Entry 1UMB (X-ray diffraction, 2.10 A resolution); this record covers chains C and D of the 4 polymer chains in the assembly.

== Chain C ==
Name: 2-oxo acid dehydrogenase alpha subunit
From: Thermus thermophilus
Notes: EC 1.2.4.4
Reference sequence: P84129 (P84129_THETH); residues 1-367 here = UniProt positions 1-367
Amino-acid sequence (367 residues; numbered 1 to 367; the number before each row is that of its first residue):
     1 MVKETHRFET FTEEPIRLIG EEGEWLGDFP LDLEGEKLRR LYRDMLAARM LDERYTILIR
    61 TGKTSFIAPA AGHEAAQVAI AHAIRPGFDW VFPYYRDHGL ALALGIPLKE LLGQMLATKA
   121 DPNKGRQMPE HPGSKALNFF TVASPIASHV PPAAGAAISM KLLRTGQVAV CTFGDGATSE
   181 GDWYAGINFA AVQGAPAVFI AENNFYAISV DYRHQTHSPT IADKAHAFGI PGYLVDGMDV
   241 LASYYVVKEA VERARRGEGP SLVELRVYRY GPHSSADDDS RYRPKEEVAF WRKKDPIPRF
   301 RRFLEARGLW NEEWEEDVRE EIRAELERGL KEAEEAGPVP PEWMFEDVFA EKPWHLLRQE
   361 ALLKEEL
Not modelled in the structure: 1-5, 367
Ion coordination: Mg2+: D175, N204, Y206 (together with thiamine diphosphate)
Small-molecule neighbours: thiamine diphosphate (TPP): H73, Y94, Y95, R96, S144, P145, I146, G174, D175, G176, A177, E180, N204, Y206, A207, I208, H273

== Chain D ==
Name: 2-oxo acid dehydrogenase beta subunit
From: Thermus thermophilus
Notes: EC 1.2.4.4
Reference sequence: P84130 (P84130_THETH); residue numbers follow UniProt; this construct covers 1-324
Amino-acid sequence (324 residues; numbered 1 to 324; the number before each row is that of its first residue):
     1 MALMTMVQAL NRALDEEMAK DPRVVVLGED VGKRGGVFLV TEGLLQKYGP DRVMDTPLSE
    61 AAIVGAALGM AAHGLRPVAE IQFADYIFPG FDQLVSQVAK LRYRSGGQFT APLVVRMPSG
   121 GGVRGGHHHS QSPEAHFVHT AGLKVVAVST PYDAKGLLKA AIRDEDPVVF LEPKRLYRSV
   181 KEEVPEEDYT LPIGKAALRR EGKDLTLICY GTVMPEVLQA AAELAKAGVS AEVLDLRTLM
   241 PWDYEAVMNS VAKTGRVVLV SDAPRHASFV SEVAATIAED LLDMLLAPPI RVTGFDTPYP
   301 YAQDKLYLPT VTRILNAAKR ALDY
Not modelled in the structure: 1
Small-molecule neighbours: thiamine diphosphate (TPP): E29, L58, E60, Q82, Y86, P89

== Interface between chain C and chain D ==
Residue-residue contacts - 94 pairs, chain C then chain D:
  W90(C) - A72(D)
  W90(C) - H73(D)
  W90(C) - F109(D)  hydrophobic
  P122(C) - S105(D)
  P122(C) - G106(D)
  P122(C) - Q108(D)
  N123(C) - R104(D)
  N123(C) - S105(D)
  N123(C) - G106(D)
  N123(C) - Q108(D)  hydrogen bond
  K124(C) - G106(D)
  R126(C) - Y103(D)  hydrogen bond (side chain-backbone)
  R126(C) - G106(D)
  Q127(C) - R104(D)
  G133(C) - Q108(D)  hydrogen bond (backbone-side chain)
  S134(C) - Q108(D)
  S134(C) - F109(D)
  K135(C) - Q108(D)  hydrogen bond (backbone-side chain)
  K135(C) - F109(D)
  F139(C) - F109(D)
  F140(C) - L68(D)  hydrophobic
  F140(C) - A72(D)  hydrophobic
  F140(C) - Q97(D)
  F140(C) - L101(D)  hydrophobic
  F140(C) - R104(D)
  F140(C) - F109(D)  hydrophobic
  T141(C) - R104(D)  hydrogen bond (backbone-side chain)
  T141(C) - S105(D)
  T141(C) - F109(D)
  V142(C) - R104(D)
  A143(C) - Q97(D)
  A143(C) - R104(D)
  P145(C) - D92(D)
  P145(C) - S96(D)
  S148(C) - D92(D)
  S148(C) - Q93(D)  hydrogen bond (backbone-side chain)
  S148(C) - Q97(D)  hydrogen bond
  H149(C) - Q97(D)
  P151(C) - A61(D)
  P151(C) - G65(D)
  P151(C) - A66(D)
  P151(C) - Q93(D)
  P152(C) - G65(D)
  P152(C) - G69(D)
  P152(C) - Q93(D)
  P152(C) - Q97(D)
  G155(C) - A66(D)
  G155(C) - G69(D)
  G155(C) - M70(D)
  A156(C) - G69(D)
  A156(C) - M70(D)
  I158(C) - M70(D)  hydrophobic
  S159(C) - M70(D)
  S159(C) - H73(D)  hydrogen bond
  S159(C) - G74(D)
  S159(C) - L75(D)
  M160(C) - H73(D)
  L162(C) - D51(D)
  L162(C) - M54(D)  hydrophobic
  L162(C) - L75(D)  hydrophobic
  L163(C) - L75(D)  hydrophobic
  R164(C) - D51(D)  salt bridge
  T165(C) - H73(D)
  Q167(C) - H73(D)  hydrogen bond
  D182(C) - A61(D)
  D182(C) - Q93(D)  hydrogen bond
  A185(C) - S59(D)
  A185(C) - A62(D)
  N188(C) - P57(D)
  F189(C) - T56(D)
  F189(C) - P57(D)
  F189(C) - A62(D)
  F189(C) - A66(D)  hydrophobic
  M344(C) - Y103(D)  hydrogen bond (backbone-side chain)
  E346(C) - Y103(D)
  D347(C) - R102(D)
  D347(C) - Y103(D)  hydrogen bond (backbone-backbone)
  D347(C) - G106(D)
  D347(C) - G107(D)
  V348(C) - Y103(D)  hydrophobic
  V348(C) - G142(D)
  F349(C) - R102(D)
  F349(C) - G142(D)
  F349(C) - L143(D)
  F349(C) - K144(D)
  F349(C) - D166(D)
  A350(C) - R102(D)
  A350(C) - D166(D)  hydrogen bond (backbone-side chain)
  P353(C) - P241(D)  hydrophobic
  W354(C) - W242(D)  hydrogen bond (side chain-backbone)
  W354(C) - Y244(D)  hydrophobic
  H355(C) - M240(D)
  R358(C) - Y244(D)  hydrogen bond
  R358(C) - D280(D)  salt bridge
Other interface residues (no listed pair), chain C (46 interface residues in all): V192, Q193, W343
Other interface residues (no listed pair), chain D (41 interface residues in all): L27, P89, A141

== Summary ==
Chain C and chain D form an interface of 46 and 41 residues respectively, with 15 hydrogen bonds and 2 salt
bridges. Polar contacts include R164(C)-D51(D), R358(C)-D280(D) and N123(C)-Q108(D). Ligands of chain C:
thiamine diphosphate. Bound to chain D: thiamine diphosphate.
Here chain C is 2-oxo acid dehydrogenase alpha subunit and chain D is 2-oxo acid dehydrogenase beta subunit,
both from Thermus thermophilus. Entry 1UMB (branched-chain 2-oxo acid dehydrogenase (E1) from Thermus
thermophilus HB8 in holo-form) was determined by X-ray diffraction together with 1UM9, 1UMC and 1UMD from the
same study.
